7M7J - chains B and A of the 6 polymer chains in the assembly; structure by electron microscopy, 4.30 A resolution (low resolution: residue-level contacts below are approximate; hydrogen-bond / salt-bridge calls are withheld).

# Chain B (and A)
Molecule: EryAI
Source organism: Saccharopolyspora erythraea
Notes: chain A of this document is another copy of the same molecule, construct and numbering; everything in this record applies to it too
UniProt: Q5UNP6 (Q5UNP6_SACER); the construct lacks a stretch of the UniProt sequence, so the offset changes along the chain: 32-1490 = UniProt 557-2015; 1491-1573 = UniProt 3463-3545
Amino-acid sequence (1593 residues; row label = number of the first residue in the row):
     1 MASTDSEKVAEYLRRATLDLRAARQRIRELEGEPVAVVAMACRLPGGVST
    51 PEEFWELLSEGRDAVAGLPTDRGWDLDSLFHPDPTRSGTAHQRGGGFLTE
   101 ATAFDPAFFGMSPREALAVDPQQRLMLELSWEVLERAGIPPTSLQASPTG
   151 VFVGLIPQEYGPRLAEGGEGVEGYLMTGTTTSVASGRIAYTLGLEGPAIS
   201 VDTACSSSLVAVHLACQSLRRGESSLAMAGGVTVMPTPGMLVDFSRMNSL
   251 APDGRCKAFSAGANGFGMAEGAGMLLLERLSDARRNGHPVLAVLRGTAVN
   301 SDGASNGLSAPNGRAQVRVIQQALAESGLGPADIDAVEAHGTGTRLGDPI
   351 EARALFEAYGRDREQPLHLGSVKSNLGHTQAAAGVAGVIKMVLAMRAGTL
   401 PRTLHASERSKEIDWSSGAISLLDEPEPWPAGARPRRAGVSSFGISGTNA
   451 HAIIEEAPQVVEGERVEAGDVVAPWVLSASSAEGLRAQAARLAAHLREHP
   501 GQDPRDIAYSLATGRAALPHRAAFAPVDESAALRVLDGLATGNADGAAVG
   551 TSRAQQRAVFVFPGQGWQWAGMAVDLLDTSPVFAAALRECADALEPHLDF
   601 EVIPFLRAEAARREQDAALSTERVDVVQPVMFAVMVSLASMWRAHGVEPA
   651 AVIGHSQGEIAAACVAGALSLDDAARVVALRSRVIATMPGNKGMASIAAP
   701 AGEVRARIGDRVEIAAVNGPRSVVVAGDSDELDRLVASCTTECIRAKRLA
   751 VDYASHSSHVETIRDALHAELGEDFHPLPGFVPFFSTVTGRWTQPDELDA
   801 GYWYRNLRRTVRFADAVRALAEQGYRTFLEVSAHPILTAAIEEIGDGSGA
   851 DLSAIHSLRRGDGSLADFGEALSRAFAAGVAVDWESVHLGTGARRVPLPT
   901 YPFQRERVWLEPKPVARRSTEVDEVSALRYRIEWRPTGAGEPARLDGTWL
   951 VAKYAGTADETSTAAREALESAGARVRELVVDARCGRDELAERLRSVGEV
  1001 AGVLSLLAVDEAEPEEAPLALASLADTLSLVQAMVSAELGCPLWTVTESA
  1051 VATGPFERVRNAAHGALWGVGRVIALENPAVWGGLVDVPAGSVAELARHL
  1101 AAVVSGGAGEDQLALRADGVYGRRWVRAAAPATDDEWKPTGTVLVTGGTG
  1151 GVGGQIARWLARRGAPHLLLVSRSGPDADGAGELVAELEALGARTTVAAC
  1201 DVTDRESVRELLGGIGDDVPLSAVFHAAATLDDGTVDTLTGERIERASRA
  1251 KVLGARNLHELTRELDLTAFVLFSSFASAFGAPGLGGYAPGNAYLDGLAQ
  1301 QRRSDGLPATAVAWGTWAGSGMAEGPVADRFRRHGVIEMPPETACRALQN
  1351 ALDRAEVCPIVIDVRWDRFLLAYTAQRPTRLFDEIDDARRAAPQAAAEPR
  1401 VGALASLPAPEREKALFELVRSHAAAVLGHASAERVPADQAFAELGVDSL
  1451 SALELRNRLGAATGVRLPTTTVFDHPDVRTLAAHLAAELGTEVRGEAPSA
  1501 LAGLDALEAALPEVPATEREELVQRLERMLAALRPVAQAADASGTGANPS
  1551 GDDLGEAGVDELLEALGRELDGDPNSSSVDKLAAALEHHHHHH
Disordered / not traced: 913-1593 (chain A: 1391-1593)
Differences from the reference sequence: expression tag (1-31, 1574-1593)

# How chain B and chain A interact
Contacting residue pairs (194):
  Ser3(B) with Asp5(A)
  Thr4(B) with Thr4(A); Asp5(A)
  Val9(B) with Ser6(A); Val9(A); Leu13(A)
  Tyr12(B) with Leu13(A)
  Leu13(B) with Val9(A); Tyr12(A); Leu13(A)
  Asp19(B) with Leu20(A); Arg24(A)
  Leu20(B) with Asp19(A); Leu20(A)
  Ala23(B) with Leu20(A)
  Arg24(B) with Asp19(A)
  Arg26(B) with Ile27(A)
  Ile27(B) with Ala23(A); Arg26(A); Ile27(A)
  Leu30(B) with Ile27(A); Leu30(A); Glu31(A)
  Glu31(B) with Leu30(A); Arg221(A)
  Ala66(B) with Phe1056(A); Asp1118(A)
  Gly67(B) with Phe1056(A)
  Leu68(B) with Phe1056(A)
  Thr70(B) with Glu933(A); Trp934(A); Arg935(A); Pro936(A); Tyr1121(A)
  Asp71(B) with Pro936(A)
  Trp74(B) with Glu933(A)
  Asp75(B) with Arg931(A); Glu1356(A)
  Leu76(B) with Glu933(A); Pro1055(A)
  Asp77(B) with Arg931(A); Arg1303(A); Glu1356(A); Val1357(A)
  Phe80(B) with Arg1303(A)
  His81(B) with Arg1303(A); Ala1355(A)
  Pro82(B) with Arg1303(A); Asp1305(A); Gly1306(A); Pro1308(A)
  Arg86(B) with Asp1135(A); Asp1353(A); Arg1354(A); Ala1355(A)
  Ser87(B) with Gly167(A); Gly168(A); Glu172(A)
  Gly88(B) with Ala165(A)
  Arg93(B) with Pro1055(A); Phe1056(A)
  Thr99(B) with Asp1118(A)
  Glu115(B) with Leu308(A)
  Gln145(B) with Ala304(A)
  Pro157(B) with Thr180(A); Thr181(A)
  Gln158(B) with Glu159(A); Leu164(A)
  Glu159(B) with Glu159(A); Arg163(A)
  Gly161(B) with Arg163(A)
  Pro162(B) with Arg163(A)
  Arg163(B) with Glu159(A); Gly161(A); Pro162(A); Arg163(A)
  Leu164(B) with Gly239(A); Val242(A); Asp243(A)
  Ala165(B) with Gly88(A); Pro238(A); Gly239(A); Val242(A)
  Glu166(B) with Ser87(A); Arg163(A)
  Gly167(B) with Ser87(A)
  Gly168(B) with Ser87(A)
  Glu169(B) with Ser87(A)
  Glu172(B) with Asp243(A); Arg246(A)
  Gly173(B) with Asp243(A); Arg246(A); Met247(A)
  Leu175(B) with Asp243(A)
  Met176(B) with Asp243(A); Phe244(A)
  Thr181(B) with Pro157(A); Asp202(A)
  Ser182(B) with Asp202(A); Thr203(A); Ala204(A); Ser446(A)
  Val183(B) with Ser446(A)
  Gly186(B) with Ser446(A)
  Arg187(B) with Leu308(A)
  Ala189(B) with Ser301(A); Gly303(A)
  Tyr190(B) with Gly303(A); Ala304(A); Ser305(A); Gly307(A); Leu308(A)
  Gly193(B) with Gly303(A); Ala304(A)
  Leu194(B) with Ser301(A); Gly303(A)
  Glu195(B) with Asn300(A); Ser301(A); Arg318(A)
  Gly196(B) with Ser301(A)
  Pro197(B) with Val299(A)
  Ala198(B) with Thr203(A); Thr448(A)
  Ser200(B) with Val201(A); Asp202(A)
  Val201(B) with Ile199(A); Ser200(A)
  Asp202(B) with Thr180(A); Thr181(A); Ser182(A); Ser200(A)
  Thr203(B) with Ser182(A); Ala198(A); Ile199(A)
  Ala204(B) with Ser182(A)
  Val210(B) with Ile199(A)
  His213(B) with Arg221(A)
  Leu214(B) with Leu214(A)
  Gln217(B) with Arg221(A)
  Arg221(B) with Glu31(A); His213(A); Gln217(A)
  Glu223(B) with His213(A); Val299(A)
  Gly239(B) with Leu164(A); Ala165(A)
  Met240(B) with Leu164(A); Met176(A)
  Asp243(B) with Leu164(A); Glu172(A); Gly173(A); Leu175(A); Met176(A)
  Phe244(B) with Met176(A)
  Arg246(B) with Glu172(A); Gly173(A)
  Met247(B) with Gly173(A)
  Val299(B) with Pro197(A); Ile199(A); Glu223(A)
  Asn300(B) with Gly196(A); Glu223(A)
  Ser301(B) with Ala189(A); Leu194(A); Glu195(A); Gly196(A)
  Asp302(B) with Glu195(A)
  Gly303(B) with Ala189(A); Tyr190(A); Gly193(A); Leu194(A); Glu195(A)
  Ala304(B) with Tyr190(A); Gly193(A); Glu648(A)
  Ser305(B) with Tyr190(A)
  Asn306(B) with Arg557(A)
  Gly307(B) with Tyr190(A)
  Leu308(B) with Thr177(A); Val183(A); Gly186(A); Arg187(A)
  Asn312(B) with Glu195(A)
  Ala315(B) with Glu195(A)
  Arg318(B) with Glu195(A)
  Gln322(B) with Glu223(A)
  Ser446(B) with Ser182(A); Val183(A); Gly186(A)
  Thr448(B) with Ala198(A)
  Gln556(B) with Ala304(A)
  Arg557(B) with Asn306(A)
  Glu648(B) with Ala304(A); Arg314(A)
Interface residues without a listed pair, chain B (117 interface residues in all): Asp5, Ser6, Ala16, Thr17, Gly46, Ala64, Gly73, Thr85, Gly94, Phe97, Met111, Ile156, Tyr174, Ile199, Val242, Thr297, Ala298, Arg314, Ile445, Pro912
Interface residues without a listed pair, chain A (111 interface residues in all): Ala10, Ala16, Gln145, Ala146, Ser185, Val210, Met240, Ala298, Ala315, Gln556, Gly824, Glu1057, Thr1133, Ser1304, Leu1307

# Overview
The interface between chain B and chain A involves 117 residues on one side and 111 on the other.
Chain B and chain A are both EryAI (Saccharopolyspora erythraea); the structure, 6-Deoxyerythronolide B
synthase (DEBS) module 1 in complex with antibody fragment 1B2: "turnstile closed" state (TE-free), was
determined by electron microscopy (same publication as 7M7E, 7M7F, 7M7G, 7M7H and 7M7I).
